4U3F - chains A and B of the 20 polymer chains in the assembly; structure by X-ray diffraction, 3.23 A resolution.

# Chain A
Protein: Mitochondrial ubiquinol-cytochrome-c reductase complex core protein i
Source organism: Gallus gallus
Notes: EC 1.10.2.2
UniProt: D0VX31 (D0VX31_CHICK); residue numbers follow UniProt; this construct covers 1-446
Sequence (446 residues; each row starts with the number of its first residue):
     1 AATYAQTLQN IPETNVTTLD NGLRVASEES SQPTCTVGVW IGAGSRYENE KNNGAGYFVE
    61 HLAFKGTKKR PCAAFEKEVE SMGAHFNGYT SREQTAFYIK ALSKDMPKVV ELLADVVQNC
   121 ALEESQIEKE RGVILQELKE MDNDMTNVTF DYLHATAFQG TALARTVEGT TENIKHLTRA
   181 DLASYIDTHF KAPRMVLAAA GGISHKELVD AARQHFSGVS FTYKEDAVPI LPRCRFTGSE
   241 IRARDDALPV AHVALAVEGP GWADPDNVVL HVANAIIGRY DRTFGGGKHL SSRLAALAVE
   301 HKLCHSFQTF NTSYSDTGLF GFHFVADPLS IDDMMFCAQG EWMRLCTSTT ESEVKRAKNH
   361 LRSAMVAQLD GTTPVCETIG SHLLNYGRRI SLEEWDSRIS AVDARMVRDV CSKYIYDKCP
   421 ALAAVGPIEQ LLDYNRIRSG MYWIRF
Not modelled in the structure: 1, 445-446

# Chain B
Protein: Mitochondrial ubiquinol-cytochrome-c reductase complex core protein 2
Source organism: Gallus gallus
Notes: EC 1.10.2.2
UniProt: D0VX29 (D0VX29_CHICK); residues -1 to 439 here correspond to UniProt positions 1-441 (UniProt number = residue number + 2)
Sequence (441 residues; row label = number of the first residue in the row; numbers below 1 keep their minus sign (Ser-1 is residue -1)):
    -1 SLKVAPKVAV SAAAERVKLC PGAEDLEITK LPNGLIIASL ENFSPASRIG VFIKAGSRYE
    59 TTANLGTAHL LRLASPLTTK GASSFRITRG IEAVGGSLSV YSTREKMTYC VECLRDHVDT
   119 VMEYLLNVTT APEFRPWEVT DLQPQLKVDK AVAFQSPQVG VLENLHAAAY KTALANPLYC
   179 PDYRIGKITS EQLHHFVQNN FTSARMALVG IGVKHSDLKQ VAEQFLNIRS GAGTSSAKAT
   239 YWGGEIREQN GHSLVHAAVV TEGAAVGSAE ANAFSVLQHV LGAGPLIKRG SSVTSKLYQG
   299 VAKATTQPFD ASAFNVNYSD SGLFGFYTIS QAAHAGEVIR AAMNQLKAAA QGGVTEEDVT
   359 KAKNQLKATY LMSVETAQGL LNEIGSEALL SGTHTAPSVV AQKIDSVTSA DVVNAAKKFV
   419 SGKKSMAASG DLGSTPFLDE L
Not modelled in the structure: -1 to 18

# Chain A / chain B interface
Residue-residue contacts - 75 pairs, chain A then chain B:
  Ala2(A) - Phe41(B)  hydrophobic
  Ala2(A) - Arg113(B)  hydrogen bond (backbone-side chain)
  Thr3(A) - Arg113(B)
  Thr3(A) - Asp114(B)
  Tyr4(A) - Pro43(B)
  Tyr4(A) - Leu112(B)  hydrophobic
  Tyr4(A) - Arg113(B)
  Tyr4(A) - Asp114(B)  hydrogen bond (backbone-side chain)
  Thr7(A) - Phe41(B)
  Thr7(A) - Pro43(B)
  Thr7(A) - Arg113(B)
  Leu8(A) - Pro43(B)  hydrophobic
  Gln32(A) - Glu373(B)
  Pro33(A) - Leu369(B)  hydrophobic
  Thr34(A) - Leu369(B)
  Thr34(A) - Met370(B)
  Thr34(A) - Glu373(B)  hydrogen bond
  Cys35(A) - Glu373(B)
  Tyr57(A) - Arg287(B)
  Glu60(A) - Lys286(B)  salt bridge
  Glu60(A) - Arg287(B)  salt bridge
  His61(A) - Arg287(B)  hydrogen bond
  Phe64(A) - Ile285(B)  hydrophobic
  Phe64(A) - Lys286(B)
  Lys65(A) - Arg287(B)  hydrogen bond (side chain-backbone)
  Glu76(A) - Ile285(B)
  Glu76(A) - Gly288(B)
  Glu76(A) - Ser289(B)  hydrogen bond (side chain-backbone)
  Glu76(A) - Val291(B)
  Val79(A) - Ile285(B)  hydrophobic
  Glu80(A) - Ser289(B)
  Glu80(A) - Ser290(B)
  Glu80(A) - Val291(B)  hydrogen bond (side chain-backbone)
  Glu80(A) - Thr292(B)  hydrogen bond (side chain-backbone)
  Glu80(A) - Gln363(B)
  Ser81(A) - Lys359(B)
  Gly83(A) - Ala366(B)
  Ala84(A) - Leu284(B)
  His85(A) - Leu284(B)
  His85(A) - Met370(B)  hydrogen bond
  Phe86(A) - Leu284(B)  hydrogen bond (backbone-backbone)
  Phe86(A) - Ile285(B)
  Phe86(A) - Lys286(B)  hydrogen bond (backbone-backbone)
  Asn87(A) - Lys286(B)
  Gly88(A) - Lys286(B)  hydrogen bond (backbone-side chain)
  Lys100(A) - Met370(B)
  Lys100(A) - Glu373(B)  salt bridge
  Ala101(A) - Met370(B)
  Glu137(A) - Arg287(B)  salt bridge
  Arg282(A) - Gln143(B)  hydrogen bond (backbone-side chain)
  Arg282(A) - Val146(B)
  Gly285(A) - Pro74(B)
  Gly286(A) - Thr86(B)
  His289(A) - Ser82(B)
  His289(A) - Phe83(B)
  His289(A) - Thr86(B)
  His289(A) - Arg87(B)  hydrogen bond (backbone-side chain)
  Leu290(A) - Thr86(B)
  Leu290(A) - Arg87(B)  hydrogen bond (backbone-side chain)
  Leu290(A) - Glu90(B)
  Ser291(A) - Arg87(B)
  Ser291(A) - Glu90(B)  hydrogen bond (backbone-side chain)
  Arg356(A) - Glu90(B)
  Asn359(A) - Ala91(B)  hydrogen bond (side chain-backbone)
  Asn359(A) - Val92(B)
  Asn359(A) - Gly93(B)
  Asn359(A) - His115(B)
  His360(A) - Gly93(B)
  Ser363(A) - Gly93(B)
  Ser363(A) - Leu112(B)
  Val366(A) - Pro43(B)  hydrophobic
  Val366(A) - Ala44(B)  hydrophobic
  Asp370(A) - Thr374(B)
  Asp370(A) - Ala375(B)  hydrogen bond (side chain-backbone)
  Thr372(A) - Glu373(B)  hydrogen bond
Also at the interface, not in a pair above, chain A (48 interface residues in all): Asn10, Ala73, Lys77, Tyr89, Thr283, Arg362, Gly371, Leu392
Also at the interface, not in a pair above, chain B (41 interface residues in all): Pro19, Glu39, Ser42, Val150, Asn362, Gln376

# In short
48 residues of chain A and 41 residues of chain B are in contact; the contacts include 19 hydrogen bonds and 4
salt bridges. Polar pairs include Glu60(A)-Lys286(B), Glu60(A)-Arg287(B) and Lys100(A)-Glu373(B).
Here chain A is Mitochondrial ubiquinol-cytochrome-c reductase complex core protein i and chain B is
Mitochondrial ubiquinol-cytochrome-c reductase complex core protein 2, both from Gallus gallus. Entry 4U3F
(Cytochrome bc1 complex from chicken with designed inhibitor bound) was determined by X-ray diffraction.
